Entry 7SJ9 (electron microscopy, 3.80 A resolution); this record covers chains C and I of the 14 polymer chains in the assembly.

Chain C:
Name: Tubulin alpha-1B chain
Organism: Homo sapiens
UniProt: P68363 (TBA1B_HUMAN); residue numbers follow UniProt; this construct covers 1-37, 43-451
Sequence (457 residues; row label = number of the first residue in the row; note: 2 numbers in that range are skipped by the numbering (no residue carries them; nothing is unmodelled there); a row labelled like 37A-37H holds insertion residues (37A, then the next letters in order)):
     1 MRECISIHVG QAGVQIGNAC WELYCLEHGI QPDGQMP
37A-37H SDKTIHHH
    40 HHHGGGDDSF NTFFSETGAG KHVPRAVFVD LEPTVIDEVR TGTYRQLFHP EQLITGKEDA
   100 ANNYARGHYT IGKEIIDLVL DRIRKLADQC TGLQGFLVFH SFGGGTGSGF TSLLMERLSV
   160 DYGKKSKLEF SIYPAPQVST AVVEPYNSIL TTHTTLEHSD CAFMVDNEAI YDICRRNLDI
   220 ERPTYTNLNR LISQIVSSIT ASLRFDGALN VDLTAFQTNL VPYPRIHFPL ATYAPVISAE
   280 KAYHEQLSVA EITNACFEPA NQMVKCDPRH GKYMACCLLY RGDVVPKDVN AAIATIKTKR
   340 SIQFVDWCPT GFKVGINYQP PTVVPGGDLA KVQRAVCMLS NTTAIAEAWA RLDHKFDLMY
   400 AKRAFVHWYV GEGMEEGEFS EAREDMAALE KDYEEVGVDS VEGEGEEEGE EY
Not modelled in the structure: 37A-37H, 43-46, 442-451
Sequence notes: insertion (37F-37H, 40-42); engineered mutation Ala254 (Glu in P68363)
Ion coordination: Mg2+: Glu71 (together with GTP)
Residues lining bound ligands:
  - GTP (guanosine-5'-triphosphate), molecule 1: Gly10, Gln11, Ala12, Gln15, Glu71, Asp98, Ala99, Ala100, Asn101, Ser140, Gly142, Gly143, Gly144, Thr145, Gly146, Ile171, Thr179, Glu183, Asn206, Tyr224, Leu227, Asn228
  - GTP, molecule 2: Ala247, Leu248, Asn249, Asp251
Curated features (UniProtKB/Swiss-Prot):
  - motif: Met1 to Cys4 (MREC motif)
  - binding site (GTP): Gly10, Gln11, Ala12, Gln15, Glu71, Ala99, Ser140, Gly143, Gly144, Thr145, Gly146, Thr179, Glu183, Asn206, Tyr224, Asn228, Leu252
  - binding site (Mg(2+)): Glu71
  - site: Tyr451 (Involved in polymerization)
  - modified residue: Lys37C (N6,N6,N6-trimethyllysine), Ser48 (Phosphoserine), Ser232 (Phosphoserine), Tyr282 (3'-nitrotyrosine), Arg339 (Omega-N-methylarginine), Ser439 (Phosphoserine), Glu443 (5-glutamyl polyglutamate), Glu445 (5-glutamyl polyglutamate), Tyr451 (3'-nitrotyrosine)
  - cross-link (Glycyl lysine isopeptide (Lys-Gly)): Lys326 (interchain with G-Cter in ubiquitin), Lys370 (interchain with G-Cter in ubiquitin)
What the authors report for this chain:
  - mutagenesis - E254A: abolished catalytic activity on GTP
  - mutagenesis - E254A: increased binding to Microtubule-associated protein RP/EB family member 3

Chain I:
Name: Tubulin beta-3 chain
Organism: Homo sapiens
UniProt: Q13509 (TBB3_HUMAN); numbering as in UniProt (aligned over 1-450)
Sequence (456 residues; row label = number of the first residue in the row):
     1 MREIVHIQAG QCGNQIGAKF WEVISDEHGI DPSGNYVGDS DLQLERISVY YNEASSHKYV
    61 PRAILVDLEP GTMDSVRSGA FGHLFRPDNF IFGQSGAGNN WAKGHYTEGA ELVDSVLDVV
   121 RKECENCDCL QGFQLTHSLG GGTGSGMGTL LISKVREEYP DRIMNTFSVV PSPKVSDTVV
   181 EPYNATLSIH QLVENTDETY CIDNEALYDI CFRTLKLATP TYGDLNHLVS ATMSGVTTSL
   241 RFPGQLNADL RKLAVNMVPF PRLHFFMPGF APLTARGSQQ YRALTVPELT QQMFDAKNMM
   301 AACDPRHGRY LTVATVFRGR MSMKEVDEQM LAIQSKNSSY FVEWIPNNVK VAVCDIPPRG
   361 LKMSSTFIGN STAIQELFKR ISEQFTAMFR RKAFLHWYTG EGMDEMEFTE AESNMNDLVS
   421 EYQQYQDATA EEEGEMYEDD EEESEAQGPK ENLYFQ
Not modelled in the structure: 430-456
Sequence notes: expression tag (451-456)
Residues lining bound ligands:
  - GTP (guanosine-5'-triphosphate), molecule 1: Gly10, Gln11, Cys12, Gln15, Asp67, Ala97, Gly98, Asn99, Ser138, Gly140, Gly141, Gly142, Thr143, Gly144, Val169, Asp177, Thr178, Asn204, Leu207, Tyr222, Leu225, Asn226
  - GTP, molecule 2: Gln245, Leu246, Lys252
Curated features (UniProtKB/Swiss-Prot):
  - motif: Met1 to Ile4 (MREI motif)
  - binding site (GDP): Gly10, Gln11, Cys12, Gln15, Asn99, Ser138, Gly142, Thr143, Gly144, Asp177, Asn204, Tyr222, Asn226
  - binding site (GTP): Gln11, Glu69, Ser138, Gly142, Thr143, Gly144, Asn204, Asn226
  - binding site (Mg(2+)): Glu69
  - modified residue: Ser172 (Phosphoserine), Glu438 (5-glutamyl polyglutamate), Ser444 (Phosphoserine)
  - natural variant: Arg62 (R62Q: In CFEOM3A), Thr178 (T178M: In CDCBM1), Glu205 (E205K: In CDCBM1), Arg262 (R262C: In CFEOM3A; R262H: In CFEOM3A), Ala302 (A302T: In CFEOM3A; A302V: In CDCBM1), Met323 (M323V: In CDCBM1), Arg380 (R380C: In CFEOM3A), Glu410 (E410K: In CFEOM3A), Asp417 (D417H: In CFEOM3A; D417N: In CFEOM3A)

Chain C / chain I interface:
Residue-residue contacts (84):
  Gln11(C) - Gly244(I)  hydrogen bond (side chain-backbone)
  Gln11(C) - Gln245(I)  hydrogen bond (side chain-backbone)
  Gln11(C) - Leu246(I)
  Gln11(C) - Asn247(I)  hydrogen bond (side chain-backbone)
  Gln15(C) - Gln245(I)
  Glu71(C) - Arg2(I)
  Glu71(C) - Asn247(I)
  Pro72(C) - Arg46(I)
  Thr73(C) - Arg2(I)
  Thr73(C) - Asn247(I)  hydrogen bond
  Val74(C) - Asn247(I)
  Asp76(C) - Arg46(I)  salt bridge
  Glu77(C) - Pro243(I)
  Lys96(C) - Met1(I)
  Lys96(C) - Arg2(I)
  Lys96(C) - Asp128(I)  salt bridge
  Lys96(C) - Cys129(I)
  Glu97(C) - Leu130(I)
  Glu97(C) - Gln131(I)
  Glu97(C) - Arg162(I)  salt bridge
  Asp98(C) - Asp249(I)
  Asp98(C) - Lys252(I)
  Ala100(C) - Arg251(I)
  Ala100(C) - Lys252(I)
  Ala100(C) - Val255(I)
  Asn101(C) - Lys252(I)  hydrogen bond
  Asn101(C) - Asn256(I)
  Asn101(C) - Lys350(I)
  Arg105(C) - Arg251(I)
  Pro175(C) - Asn347(I)
  Gln176(C) - Leu331(I)
  Gln176(C) - Asn347(I)  hydrogen bond (backbone-side chain)
  Val177(C) - Asp327(I)
  Ser178(C) - Asn347(I)
  Thr179(C) - Val349(I)
  Thr179(C) - Lys350(I)
  Thr179(C) - Val351(I)  hydrogen bond (backbone-backbone)
  Ala180(C) - Asn256(I)
  Ala180(C) - Asn347(I)
  Ala180(C) - Val349(I)
  Ala180(C) - Lys350(I)
  Val181(C) - Asn256(I)  hydrogen bond (backbone-side chain)
  Val181(C) - Ile345(I)  hydrophobic
  Val181(C) - Asn347(I)
  Val181(C) - Asn348(I)
  Val181(C) - Val349(I)
  Val181(C) - Lys350(I)
  Val182(C) - Asn256(I)
  Tyr210(C) - Lys324(I)
  Tyr210(C) - Asp327(I)  hydrogen bond
  Glu220(C) - Lys324(I)
  Arg221(C) - Ser322(I)
  Arg221(C) - Glu325(I)  salt bridge
  Pro222(C) - Ser322(I)
  Pro222(C) - Met323(I)
  Pro222(C) - Lys324(I)
  Thr223(C) - Gln245(I)  hydrogen bond
  Tyr224(C) - Gln245(I)
  Tyr224(C) - Met323(I)
  Lys394(C) - Pro346(I)
  Lys394(C) - Asn347(I)  hydrogen bond
  Leu397(C) - Trp344(I)
  Met398(C) - Trp344(I)
  Met398(C) - Ile345(I)  hydrophobic
  Met398(C) - Pro346(I)
  Lys401(C) - Phe260(I)
  Lys401(C) - Trp344(I)
  Lys401(C) - Ala428(I)
  Lys401(C) - Thr429(I)
  Arg402(C) - Phe260(I)
  Ala403(C) - Pro259(I)
  Ala403(C) - Phe260(I)  hydrophobic
  Ala403(C) - Trp344(I)  hydrophobic
  Phe404(C) - Val255(I)
  Phe404(C) - Asn256(I)
  Phe404(C) - Val258(I)
  Phe404(C) - Pro259(I)  hydrogen bond (backbone-backbone)
  His406(C) - Val258(I)  hydrogen bond (side chain-backbone)
  His406(C) - Pro259(I)
  His406(C) - Phe260(I)
  His406(C) - Pro261(I)
  Trp407(C) - Ala254(I)
  Trp407(C) - Val255(I)
  Trp407(C) - Val258(I)  hydrogen bond (side chain-backbone)
Also at the interface, not in a pair above, chain I (42 interface residues in all): Glu45, Thr312, Glu343

In short:
37 residues of chain C face 42 of chain I across their interface, with 14 hydrogen bonds and 4 salt bridges.
Polar contacts include Asp76(C)-Arg46(I), Lys96(C)-Asp128(I) and Glu97(C)-Arg162(I). The paper reports that
E254A of chain C abolishes catalytic activity on GTP; E254A of chain C increases binding to
Microtubule-associated protein RP/EB family member 3.
Here chain C is Tubulin alpha-1B chain and chain I is Tubulin beta-3 chain, both from Homo sapiens. Entry 7SJ9
(13pf E254A microtubule from recombinant human tubulin decorated with EB3) was determined by electron
microscopy together with 7SJ7, 7SJ8 and 7SJA from the same study.
